PDB entry 8Z3R | electron microscopy, 2.28 A resolution | chains A and F of the 6 polymer chains in the assembly

Chain A (and F):
Name: Adenosine deaminase domain-containing protein
Source organism: Limisphaera ngatamarikiensis
Notes: chain F of this document is another copy of the same molecule, construct and numbering; everything in this record applies to it too
Reference sequence: A0A6M1RED6 (A0A6M1RED6_9BACT); residues 1-629 here = UniProt positions 1-629
Sequence (635 residues; each row starts with the number of its first residue):
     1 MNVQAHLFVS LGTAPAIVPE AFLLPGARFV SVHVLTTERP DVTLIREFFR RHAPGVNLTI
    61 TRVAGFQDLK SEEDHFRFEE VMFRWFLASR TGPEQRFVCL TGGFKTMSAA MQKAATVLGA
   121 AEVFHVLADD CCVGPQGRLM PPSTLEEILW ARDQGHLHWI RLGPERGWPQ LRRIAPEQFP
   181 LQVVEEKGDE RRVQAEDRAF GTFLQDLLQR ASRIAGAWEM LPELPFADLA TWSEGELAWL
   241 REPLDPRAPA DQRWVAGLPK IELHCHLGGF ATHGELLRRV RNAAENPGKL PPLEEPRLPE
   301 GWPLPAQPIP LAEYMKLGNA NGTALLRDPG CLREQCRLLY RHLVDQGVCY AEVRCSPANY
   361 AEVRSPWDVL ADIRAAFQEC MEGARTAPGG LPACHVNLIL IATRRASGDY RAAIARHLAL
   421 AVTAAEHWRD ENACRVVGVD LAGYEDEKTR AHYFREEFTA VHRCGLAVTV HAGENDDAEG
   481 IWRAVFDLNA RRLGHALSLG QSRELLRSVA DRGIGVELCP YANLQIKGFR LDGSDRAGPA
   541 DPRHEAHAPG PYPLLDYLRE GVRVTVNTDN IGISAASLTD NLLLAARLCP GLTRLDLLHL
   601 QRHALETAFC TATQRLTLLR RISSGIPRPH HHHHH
Unresolved in the structure: 1, 535-547, 630-635
Construct notes: expression tag (630-635)
Ion coordination: Zn2+: His264, His266, His471
Small-molecule neighbours:
  - LQJ (3'-O-[(R)-{[(2S,3aS,4S,6S,6aS)-6-(6-amino-9H-purin-9-yl)-2-hydroxy-2-oxotetrahydro-2H-2lambda~5~-furo[3,4-d][1,3,2]dioxaphosphol-4-yl]methoxy}(hydroxy)phosphoryl]adenosine), molecule 1: Leu11, Gly12, Thr13, Ala14, Thr37, Arg39, Gln67, Gly102, Gly103, Phe104, Lys105, Met107
  - LQJ, molecule 2: Ala14, Ile17, Glu20, Thr101, Lys105, His125, Val126, Leu127, Ala128, Met140, Pro141

Chain A / chain F interface:
Contacting residue pairs - 26 pairs, chain A then chain F:
  Val363(A) - Arg429(F)  hydrogen bond (backbone-side chain)
  Ser365(A) - Glu426(F)
  Ser365(A) - His427(F)  hydrogen bond
  Trp367(A) - Trp367(F)
  Trp367(A) - His427(F)
  Asp368(A) - His427(F)
  Arg411(A) - Arg463(F)
  Arg416(A) - Glu426(F)  salt bridge
  Ala419(A) - Ala419(F)
  Ala419(A) - Thr423(F)
  Leu420(A) - Thr423(F)
  Thr423(A) - Ala419(F)
  Thr423(A) - Leu420(F)
  Thr423(A) - Thr423(F)  hydrogen bond
  Glu426(A) - Pro366(F)
  His427(A) - Ser365(F)  hydrogen bond
  His427(A) - Asp368(F)
  Arg429(A) - Val363(F)  hydrogen bond (side chain-backbone)
  Arg429(A) - Arg364(F)
  Arg429(A) - Ser365(F)
  Glu456(A) - Glu456(F)
  Ala460(A) - Ala415(F)  hydrophobic
  Arg463(A) - Arg411(F)
  Arg463(A) - Ala412(F)
  Arg463(A) - Glu457(F)  salt bridge
  Cys464(A) - Arg416(F)
Interface residues without a listed pair, chain A (20 interface residues in all): Arg364, Ala412, Ala415, Val422
Interface residues without a listed pair, chain F (23 interface residues in all): Val422, Thr459, Ala460, Cys464

In short:
20 residues of chain A face 23 of chain F across their interface, with 5 hydrogen bonds and 2 salt bridges.
Polar pairs include Arg416(A)-Glu426(F), Arg463(A)-Glu457(F) and Val363(A)-Arg429(F). Bound to chain A:
compound LQJ. His264(A), His266(A) and His471(A) coordinate Zn2+.
Both chains are Adenosine deaminase domain-containing protein (Limisphaera ngatamarikiensis). Entry 8Z3R (The
structure of type III CRISPR-associated deaminase in complex cA4) was determined by electron microscopy (same
publication as 8Z3P, 8Z3K and 8Z40).
